PDB entry 4FIX | X-ray diffraction, 2.45 A resolution | chain A

[Chain A]
Protein: UDP-galactofuranosyl transferase GlfT2
From: Mycobacterium tuberculosis
Notes: EC 2.4.1.-
UniProtKB: O53585 (GLFT2_MYCTU); numbering as in UniProt (aligned over 1-637)
Sequence (657 residues; numbered -19 to 637; the number before each row is that of its first residue; numbers below 1 keep their minus sign (Met-19 is residue -19)):
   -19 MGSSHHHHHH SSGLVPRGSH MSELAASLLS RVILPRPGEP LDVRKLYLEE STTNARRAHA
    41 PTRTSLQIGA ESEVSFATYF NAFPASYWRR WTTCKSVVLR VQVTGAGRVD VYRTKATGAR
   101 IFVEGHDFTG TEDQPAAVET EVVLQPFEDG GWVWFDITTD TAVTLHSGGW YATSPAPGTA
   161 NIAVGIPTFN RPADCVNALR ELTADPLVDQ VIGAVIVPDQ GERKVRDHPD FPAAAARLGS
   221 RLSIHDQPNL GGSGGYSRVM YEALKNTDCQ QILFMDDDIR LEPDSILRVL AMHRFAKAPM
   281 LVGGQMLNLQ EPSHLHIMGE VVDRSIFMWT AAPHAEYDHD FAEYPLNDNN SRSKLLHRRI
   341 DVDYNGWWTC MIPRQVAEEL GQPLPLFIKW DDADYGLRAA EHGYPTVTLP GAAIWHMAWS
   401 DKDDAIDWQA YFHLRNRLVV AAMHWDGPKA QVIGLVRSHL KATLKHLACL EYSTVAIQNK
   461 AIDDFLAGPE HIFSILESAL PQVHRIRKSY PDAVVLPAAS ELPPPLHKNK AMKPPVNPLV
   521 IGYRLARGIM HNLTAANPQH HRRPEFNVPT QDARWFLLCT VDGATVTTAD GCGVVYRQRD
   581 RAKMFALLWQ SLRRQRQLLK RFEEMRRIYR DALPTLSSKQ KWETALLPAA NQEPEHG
Unresolved in the structure: -19 to 0, 630-637
Differences from the reference sequence: expression tag (-19 to 0)
UniProt features mapped onto this chain:
  - active site: Asp372 (Proton acceptor)
  - binding site (UDP-alpha-D-galactofuranose): Arg171, Gln200, Asn229, Asp256
  - binding site (Mn(2+)): Asp256, Asp258, His396
  - mutagenesis: Glu300 (E300S: 1400-fold decrease in transferase activity. No effect on affinity for the substrate UDP-Galf), Asp371 (D371S: Loss of transferase activity), Asp372 (D372S: Loss of transferase activity), Trp399 (W399S: 1200-fold decrease in transferase activity. No effect on affinity for the substrate UDP-Galf), His413 (H413S: 1700-fold decrease in transferase activity. No effect on affinity for the substrate UDP-Galf)
Ion coordination: Mn2+: Asp256, Asp258, His396
What the authors report for this chain:
  - Mn2+ coordination: Asp256, Asp258, His396
  - mutagenesis - D372S: abolished catalytic activity
  - mutagenesis - E300S (1000-fold), D371S, H413S: decreased catalytic activity
  - mutagenesis - W399S (1000-fold): decreased catalytic activity on trisaccharide acceptor 1
  - catalytic residues: Asp372 (proposed by the authors, not directly observed)
  - mutagenesis - W399S: decreased binding to trisaccharide acceptor 1

[Overview]
The Mn2+ site is built by Asp256, Asp258 and His396. From UniProt: active-site residue Asp372, 4
UDP-alpha-D-galactofuranose-binding residues, 3 Mn2+-binding residues and 5 mutagenesis sites. The paper
reports the catalytic residue Asp372; E300S, D371S and H413S reduce catalytic activity; 5 substitutions were
tested in all.
Chain A is UDP-galactofuranosyl transferase GlfT2 (Mycobacterium tuberculosis); the structure, Crystal
Structure of GlfT2, was determined by X-ray diffraction (same publication as 4FIY).
